3HOL - chain A; structure by X-ray diffraction, 1.98 A resolution.

== Chain A ==
Protein: TbpB
From: Actinobacillus pleuropneumoniae
UniProt: Q44124 (Q44124_ACTPL); residues 20-528 here correspond to UniProt positions 39-547 (UniProt number = residue number + 19)
Sequence (509 residues; each row starts with the number of its first residue):
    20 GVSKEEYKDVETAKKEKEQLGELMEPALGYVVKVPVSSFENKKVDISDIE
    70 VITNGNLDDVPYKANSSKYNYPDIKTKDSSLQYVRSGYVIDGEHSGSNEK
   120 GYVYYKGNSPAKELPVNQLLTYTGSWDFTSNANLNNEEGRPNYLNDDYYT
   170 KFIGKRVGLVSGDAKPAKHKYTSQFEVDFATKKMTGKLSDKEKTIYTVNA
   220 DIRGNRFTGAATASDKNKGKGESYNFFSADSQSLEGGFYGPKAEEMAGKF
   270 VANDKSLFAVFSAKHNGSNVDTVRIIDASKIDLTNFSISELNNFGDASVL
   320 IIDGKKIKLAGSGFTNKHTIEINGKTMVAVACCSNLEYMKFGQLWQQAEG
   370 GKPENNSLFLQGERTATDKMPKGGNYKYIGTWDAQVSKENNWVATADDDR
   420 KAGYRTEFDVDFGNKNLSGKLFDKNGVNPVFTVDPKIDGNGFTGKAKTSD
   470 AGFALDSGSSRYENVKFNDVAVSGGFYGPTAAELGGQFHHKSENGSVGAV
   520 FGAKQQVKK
Unresolved in the structure: 20-23
Disulfide bonds: Cys351-Cys352
From the paper describing this entry:
  - contacts within the chain: Pro45-Phe313 (hydrophobic contact), Leu47-Phe313 (hydrophobic contact), Pro129-Phe313 (hydrophobic contact), Lys131-Glu309 (salt bridge), Arg293-Asp296 (salt bridge), Leu47-Asn311 (hydrophobic contact), Pro129-Asn311 (hydrophobic contact), Pro45-Lys325 (hydrogen bond)
  - mutagenesis - F171A: abolished binding to pTf
  - mutagenesis - A83E, N84R, S86E: unchanged binding to pTf

== In short ==
The paper reports that F171A abolishes binding to pTf; contacts within the chain involving Pro45, Phe313 and
Leu47 among others; 4 substitutions were tested in all.
Chain A is TbpB (Actinobacillus pleuropneumoniae); the structure, The Structure of Intact Ap-TbpB (N and C
lobes), was determined by X-ray diffraction together with 3HOE from the same study.
